7ASB - chains A and B; structure by X-ray diffraction, 1.40 A resolution.

== Chain A (and B) ==
Protein: Chlorite dismutase
Organism: Cyanothece sp. (strain PCC 7425 / ATCC 29141)
Notes: chain B of this document is another copy of the same molecule, construct and numbering; everything in this record applies to it too
Reference sequence: B8HNS6 (B8HNS6_CYAP4); residue numbers follow UniProt; this construct covers 2-182
Sequence (188 residues; each row starts with the number of its first residue; numbers below 1 keep their minus sign (Gly-5 is residue -5)):
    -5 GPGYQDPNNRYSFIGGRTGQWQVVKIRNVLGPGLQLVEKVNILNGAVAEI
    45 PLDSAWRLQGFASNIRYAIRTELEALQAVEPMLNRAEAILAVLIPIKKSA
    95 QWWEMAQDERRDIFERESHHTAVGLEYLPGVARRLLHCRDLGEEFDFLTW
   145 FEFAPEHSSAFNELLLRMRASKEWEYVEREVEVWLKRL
Unresolved in the structure: -5 to 1
Sequence notes: expression tag (-5 to 1); engineered mutation Glu74 (Gln in B8HNS6)
Ion coordination: heme Fe near His114 (its only coordinating residue here)
Ligand contacts: heme (HEM): Asn58, Ile59, Arg60, Tyr61, Ala62, Leu70, Ile88, Ile90, Lys92, Trp96, Phe108, His114, Thr115, Gly118, Leu119, Leu122, Val125, Arg127, Leu129, Phe141, Thr143, Phe145, Phe155, Leu158, Leu159, Met162, Glu167, Trp168, Glu174
From the paper describing this entry:
  - heme coordination: His114
  - contacts within the chain: Glu74-Arg127 (salt bridge)
  - mutagenesis - Q74E (Tm 50.9 degC): increased stability
  - mutagenesis - Q74E: increased catalytic activity

== Interface between chain A and chain B ==
Contacting residue pairs (41; chain A residue first):
  Asn3(A) with Asp134(B), hydrogen bond (side chain-backbone)
  Phe55(A) with Asp134(B)
  Ser57(A) with Asp134(B), hydrogen bond
  Asn58(A) with Trp97(B)
  Ile59(A) with Gln101(B); Arg104(B), hydrogen bond (backbone-side chain)
  Arg60(A) with Arg60(B); Gln101(B); Asp134(B), salt bridge
  Tyr61(A) with Gln101(B)
  Ala62(A) with Ala100(B); Gln101(B), hydrogen bond (backbone-backbone)
  Ile63(A) with Ala100(B); Asp102(B)
  Arg64(A) with Glu98(B); Met99(B); Ala100(B); Asp102(B), hydrogen bond (backbone-side chain); Glu103(B), salt bridge
  Leu67(A) with Ala100(B), hydrophobic
  Trp97(A) with Asn58(B)
  Glu98(A) with Arg64(B)
  Met99(A) with Arg64(B)
  Ala100(A) with Ala62(B); Ile63(B); Arg64(B); Leu67(B), hydrophobic
  Gln101(A) with Ile59(B); Arg60(B); Tyr61(B); Ala62(B), hydrogen bond (backbone-backbone); Gln101(B)
  Asp102(A) with Ile63(B); Arg64(B), hydrogen bond (side chain-backbone)
  Glu103(A) with Arg64(B), salt bridge
  Arg104(A) with Asn58(B); Ile59(B), hydrogen bond (side chain-backbone)
  Asp134(A) with Asn3(B), hydrogen bond (backbone-side chain); Phe55(B); Ser57(B), hydrogen bond; Arg60(B), salt bridge
Also at the interface, not in a pair above, chain A (24 interface residues in all): Arg4, Ala56, Arg133, Leu135
Also at the interface, not in a pair above, chain B (24 interface residues in all): Arg4, Ala56, Arg133, Leu135

== Overview ==
The chain A/chain B interface involves 24 residues from each chain; the contacts include 10 hydrogen bonds and
4 salt bridges. Among the polar pairs are Arg60(A)-Asp134(B), Arg64(A)-Glu103(B) and Asn3(A)-Asp134(B). Chain
A binds heme. The paper reports that Q74E of chain A increases stability; heme coordination by His114(A).
Chain A and chain B are both Chlorite dismutase (Cyanothece sp. (strain PCC 7425 / ATCC 29141)); the
structure, Crystal structure of dimeric chlorite dismutase variant Q74E (CCld Q74E) from Cyanothece sp.
PCC7425, was determined by X-ray diffraction (same publication as 7ATI).
